Entry 6RDK (electron microscopy, 3.70 A resolution); this record covers chains 2 and 4 of the 31 polymer chains in the assembly.

Chain 2:
Name: Mitochondrial ATP synthase subunit ASA2
From: Polytomella sp. Pringsheim 198.80
Notes: engineered mutation(s): P165F, N167S
Amino-acid sequence (441 residues; numbered 5 to 445; the number before each row is that of its first residue):
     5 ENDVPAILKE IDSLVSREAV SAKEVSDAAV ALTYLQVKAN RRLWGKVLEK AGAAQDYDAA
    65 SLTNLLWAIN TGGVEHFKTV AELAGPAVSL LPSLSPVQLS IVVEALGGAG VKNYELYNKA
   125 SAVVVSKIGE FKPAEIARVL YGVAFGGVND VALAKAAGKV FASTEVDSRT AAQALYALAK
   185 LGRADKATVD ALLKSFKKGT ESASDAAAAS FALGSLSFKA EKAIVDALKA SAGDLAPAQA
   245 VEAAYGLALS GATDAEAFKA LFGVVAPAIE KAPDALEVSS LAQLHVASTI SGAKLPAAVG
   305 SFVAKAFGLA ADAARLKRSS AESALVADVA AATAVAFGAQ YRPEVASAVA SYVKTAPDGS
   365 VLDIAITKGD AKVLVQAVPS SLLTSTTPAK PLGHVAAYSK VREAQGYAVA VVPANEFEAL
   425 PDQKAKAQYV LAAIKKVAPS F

Chain 4:
Name: Mitochondrial ATP synthase associated protein ASA4
From: Polytomella sp. Pringsheim 198.80
UniProt: D7NIZ2 (D7NIZ2_9CHLO); residues 1-294 here = UniProt positions 1-294
Amino-acid sequence (294 residues; numbered 1 to 294; the number before each row is that of its first residue):
     1 ATEPAVSKKE VLYFLSSKDA ESSTAVKSYL KSLYAGAQVE ATETDASELI AQLEKKYLSA
    61 QVVEPGVHNI ALPLGESGSA PVKRYAAELF NLGAQAGFEC PFIEVSKKFG QETATSETVK
   121 DVLNKTKSYV SADYNAALNE VLSSVEAEIN GPVLFDGKTE GFKKFAAKAK AVAVSRGLPA
   181 DTILAYCAGS ANEDAADKVS KEFFTWFESA YTADAAAEVK AIEAEAASIL DRHLAKPVAQ
   241 IRKEQASAYA SLLKRAETAK GAKWAEKYLE DVKAVQWFDA SVAEAPASGP KVAA
Not modelled in the structure: 1-4

Chain 2 / chain 4 interface:
Contacting residue pairs (68; chain 2 residue first):
  R46(2) - S288(4)  hydrogen bond (side chain-backbone)
  Q59(2) - S77(4)
  F81(2) - R84(4)
  F81(2) - A87(4)  hydrophobic
  F81(2) - E88(4)
  K82(2) - R84(4)
  A85(2) - R84(4)
  E86(2) - P81(4)
  G89(2) - A80(4)
  K116(2) - A87(4)
  K116(2) - F90(4)
  K116(2) - E208(4)
  K116(2) - Y211(4)  hydrogen bond (backbone-side chain)
  N117(2) - K83(4)  hydrogen bond
  N117(2) - E208(4)
  Y118(2) - F204(4)
  Y118(2) - E208(4)  hydrogen bond (backbone-side chain)
  E119(2) - T205(4)
  E119(2) - E208(4)  hydrogen bond (backbone-side chain)
  N122(2) - K201(4)
  N122(2) - T205(4)  hydrogen bond
  S125(2) - K201(4)  hydrogen bond
  N153(2) - D197(4)
  D154(2) - D197(4)
  D154(2) - K201(4)
  V155(2) - E193(4)
  V155(2) - D194(4)
  V155(2) - D197(4)  hydrogen bond (backbone-side chain)
  A156(2) - D197(4)  hydrogen bond (backbone-side chain)
  K159(2) - E193(4)
  K159(2) - D194(4)  salt bridge
  R187(2) - E193(4)  salt bridge
  I273(2) - Y34(4)
  E274(2) - Y34(4)  hydrogen bond
  P277(2) - Y34(4)  hydrophobic
  D278(2) - K27(4)
  D278(2) - K31(4)
  E281(2) - L15(4)
  V282(2) - L15(4)  hydrophobic
  A302(2) - Y34(4)
  F306(2) - Y34(4)  hydrophobic
  K309(2) - L33(4)
  K309(2) - A37(4)  hydrogen bond (side chain-backbone)
  K309(2) - V39(4)
  L313(2) - L12(4)
  L313(2) - L15(4)
  L313(2) - Y29(4)  hydrophobic
  L313(2) - L33(4)  hydrophobic
  D316(2) - L12(4)
  D316(2) - T42(4)  hydrogen bond
  A317(2) - L12(4)
  A317(2) - L15(4)  hydrophobic
  L320(2) - L12(4)  hydrophobic
  L320(2) - Y13(4)
  K321(2) - L12(4)
  K321(2) - Y13(4)  hydrogen bond (side chain-backbone)
  K321(2) - S16(4)
  K321(2) - Q95(4)
  S323(2) - E99(4)
  S324(2) - E99(4)
  S324(2) - K107(4)
  V357(2) - T44(4)  hydrogen bond (backbone-side chain)
  D362(2) - V39(4)
  G363(2) - T42(4)  hydrogen bond (backbone-side chain)
  V365(2) - T42(4)
  V365(2) - T44(4)
  S389(2) - E193(4)
  T390(2) - E193(4)
Other interface residues (no listed pair), chain 2 (46 interface residues in all): L285, V303, A314, R322, T391
Other interface residues (no listed pair), chain 4 (40 interface residues in all): K8, K9, L30, Q38, K55, N91, G97

Overview:
46 residues of chain 2 and 40 residues of chain 4 are in contact, with 15 hydrogen bonds and 2 salt bridges.
Polar pairs include K159(2)-D194(4), R187(2)-E193(4) and R46(2)-S288(4).
Chain 2 is Mitochondrial ATP synthase subunit ASA2 and chain 4 is Mitochondrial ATP synthase associated
protein ASA4, both from Polytomella sp. Pringsheim 198.80; the structure, Cryo-EM structure of Polytomella
F-ATP synthase, Rotary substate 1B, composite map, was determined by electron microscopy together with 6RD4,
6RD5, 6RD6, 6RD7, 6RD8, 6RD9 and 46 further entries from the same study.
